Entry 8BCM (electron microscopy, 2.15 A resolution); this record covers chains C and I of the 16 polymer chains in the assembly.

# Chain C (and I)
Molecule: Ribulose bisphosphate carboxylase large chain
Source organism: Synechococcus elongatus PCC 7942
Notes: EC 4.1.1.39; fragment: Rubisco large subunit; chain I of this document is another copy of the same molecule, construct and numbering; everything in this record applies to it too
UniProtKB: Q31NB3 (RBL_SYNE7); residues 4-475 here correspond to UniProt positions 1-472 (UniProt number = residue number - 3)
Sequence (472 residues; row label = number of the first residue in the row):
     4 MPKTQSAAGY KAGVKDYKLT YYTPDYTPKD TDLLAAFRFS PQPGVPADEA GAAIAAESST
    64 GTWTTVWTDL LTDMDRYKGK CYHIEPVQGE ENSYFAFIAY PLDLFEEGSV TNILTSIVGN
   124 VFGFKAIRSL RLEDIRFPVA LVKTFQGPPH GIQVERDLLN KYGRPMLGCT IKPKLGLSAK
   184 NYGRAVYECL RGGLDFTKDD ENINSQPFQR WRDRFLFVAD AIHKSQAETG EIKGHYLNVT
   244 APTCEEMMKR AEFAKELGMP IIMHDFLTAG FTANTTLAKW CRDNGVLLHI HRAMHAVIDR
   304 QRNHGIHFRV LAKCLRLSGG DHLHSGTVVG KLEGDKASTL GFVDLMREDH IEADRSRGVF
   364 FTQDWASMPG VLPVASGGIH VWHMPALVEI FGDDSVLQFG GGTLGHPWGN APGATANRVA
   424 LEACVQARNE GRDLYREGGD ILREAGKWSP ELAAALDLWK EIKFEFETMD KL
Unresolved in the structure: 4-19, 66-67, 332-337, 404-411, 462-475

# How chain C and chain I interact
Contacting residue pairs (14):
  H153(C) with D216(I)
  V157(C) with D216(I)
  D160(C) with K183(I); F220(I)
  L161(C) with L219(I), hydrophobic; F220(I), hydrophobic
  Y165(C) with K183(I), hydrogen bond
  R285(C) with R213(I); R215(I)
  D286(C) with R215(I), hydrogen bond (backbone-side chain); K252(I), salt bridge
  N287(C) with R215(I)
  G288(C) with R215(I)
  S370(C) with P210(I)
Interface residues without a listed pair, chain C (12 interface residues in all): K146, K258
Interface residues without a listed pair, chain I (9 interface residues in all): S181

# In short
The interface between chain C and chain I involves 12 residues on one side and 9 on the other, with 2 hydrogen
bonds and 1 salt bridge. Among the polar pairs are D286(C)-K252(I), Y165(C)-K183(I) and D286(C)-R215(I).
Chain C and chain I are both Ribulose bisphosphate carboxylase large chain (Synechococcus elongatus PCC 7942);
the structure, Structure of Synechococcus elongatus PCC 7942 Rubisco recombinantly expressed from E.coli, was
determined by electron microscopy.
